8I02 - chains E and G of the 7 polymer chains in the assembly; structure by electron microscopy, 2.90 A resolution.

Chain E:
Protein: Chromatin modification-related protein eaf3
Organism: Schizosaccharomyces pombe
Reference sequence: O13953 (EAF3_SCHPO); numbering as in UniProt (aligned over 1-337)
Amino-acid sequence (337 residues; row label = number of the first residue in the row):
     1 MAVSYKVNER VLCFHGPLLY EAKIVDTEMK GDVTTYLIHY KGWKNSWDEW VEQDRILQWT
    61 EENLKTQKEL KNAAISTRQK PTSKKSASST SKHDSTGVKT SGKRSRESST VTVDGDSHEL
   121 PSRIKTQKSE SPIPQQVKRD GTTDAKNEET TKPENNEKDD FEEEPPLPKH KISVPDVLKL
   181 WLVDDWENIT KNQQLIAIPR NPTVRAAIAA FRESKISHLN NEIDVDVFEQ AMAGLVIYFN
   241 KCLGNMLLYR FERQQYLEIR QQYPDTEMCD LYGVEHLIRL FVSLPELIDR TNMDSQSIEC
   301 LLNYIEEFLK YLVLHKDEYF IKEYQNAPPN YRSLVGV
Unresolved in the structure: 1-168, 179, 330-337

Chain G:
Protein: Uncharacterized protein C2F7.07c
Organism: Schizosaccharomyces pombe
Reference sequence: Q09698 (YA27_SCHPO); residues 1-607 here = UniProt positions 1-607
Amino-acid sequence (607 residues; each row starts with the number of its first residue):
     1 MDAKPWNHTS EAFQASILED LKIIQKAGAE RNAKSSHGSI NSRSASPNKA TSRRNRAQNG
    61 NSNGRASVDN SDDGSKDDLD YSPSVKRKHV NGEGAEKGDH DTSNNGPSIT KLRRKVRRTY
   121 DTKDGFVAWN TLDDDFRPIV PDQERSRKIN PQKGNNNNLL KENKSLKTTA KDLSDISSSS
   181 MKKANNSSKP LFSGKLTFKA NIPVPTSEVV TENNVTRNVT VYSNQKHLGN ESENFNDMEG
   241 RAEDISSNEL LPTPEEYPYR YNNDYCSACH GPGNFLCCET CPNSFHFTCI DPPIEEKNLP
   301 DDAWYCNECK HHSLYNELDE QEELESNVKE EGTMVDVWMQ LCTYIDSHNP IQFHLPHSIS
   361 SFFRGVGSGV MGEYIETDVL KHLKSSRRSN GEERDPLLLK SKSGTPILCF RCHKSALVSQ
   421 SILACDYCNS YWHPDCLNPP LATLPSNLRK WKCPNHSDHV TPRYRLPEKA KVIRVGLPRG
   481 FKNKGNIVID ENEDEPSVQT IQLQGKIRVV PSKPFKLNFL EQIRDNVINL RKMVEQDEQL
   541 CIETFSKFDF YATRDCELPL RILCDVANDN LENDDYVLAL RDLLRISKWD PNQPVPAPFD
   601 LANLLSY
Unresolved in the structure: 1-261, 308-332, 382-393, 491-514, 607
Ion coordination: Zn2+ site 1: Cys266, Cys269, His286, Cys289; Zn2+ site 2: Cys409, Cys412, Cys436; Zn2+ site 3: Cys425, Cys453
UniProt features mapped onto this chain:
  - zinc finger: Asn263 to His312 (PHD-type 1), Pro406 to His459 (PHD-type 2)

Interface between chain E and chain G:
Residue-residue contacts - 14 pairs, chain E then chain G:
  Glu222(E) - Arg479(G)
  Ile223(E) - Arg479(G)
  Ile223(E) - Gly480(G)
  Asp226(E) - Arg479(G)  salt bridge
  Gln230(E) - Pro478(G)
  Asn292(E) - Ile473(G)
  Asp294(E) - Ile473(G)
  Asp294(E) - Val475(G)
  Asp294(E) - Phe481(G)
  Gln296(E) - Leu477(G)
  Gln296(E) - Phe481(G)
  Gln296(E) - Lys482(G)  hydrogen bond (side chain-backbone)
  Ser297(E) - Gly476(G)  hydrogen bond (side chain-backbone)
  Ser297(E) - Leu477(G)
Other interface residues (no listed pair), chain E (11 interface residues in all): Val227, Met293, Cys300
Other interface residues (no listed pair), chain G (10 interface residues in all): Arg474

Summary:
11 residues of chain E face 10 of chain G across their interface, with 2 hydrogen bonds and 1 salt bridge.
Polar contacts include Asp226(E)-Arg479(G), Gln296(E)-Lys482(G) and Ser297(E)-Gly476(G). Cys266(G), Cys269(G),
His286(G) and Cys289(G) form the Zn2+ site 1.
Here chain E is Chromatin modification-related protein eaf3 and chain G is Uncharacterized protein C2F7.07c,
both from Schizosaccharomyces pombe. Entry 8I02 (Cryo-EM structure of the SIN3S complex from S. pombe) was
determined by electron microscopy (same publication as 8I03).
